PDB entry 7KVZ | X-ray diffraction, 2.35 A resolution | chain A

[Chain A]
Protein: Stimulator of interferon genes protein
From: Homo sapiens
UniProtKB: A0A2R3XZB7 (A0A2R3XZB7_HUMAN); residue numbers follow UniProt; this construct covers 140-379
Sequence (243 residues; each row starts with the number of its first residue):
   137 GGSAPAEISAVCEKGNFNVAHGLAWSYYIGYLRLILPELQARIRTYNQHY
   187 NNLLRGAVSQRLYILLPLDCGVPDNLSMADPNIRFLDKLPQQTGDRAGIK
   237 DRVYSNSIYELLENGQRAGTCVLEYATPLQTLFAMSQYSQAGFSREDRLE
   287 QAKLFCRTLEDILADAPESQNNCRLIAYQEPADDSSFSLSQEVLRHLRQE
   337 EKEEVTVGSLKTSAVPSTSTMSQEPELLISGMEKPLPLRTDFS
Disordered / not traced: 137-151, 318-321, 337-379
Sequence notes: expression tag (137-139)
Residues lining bound ligands: X5D ((2R,5R,7R,8R,10S,12aR,14R,15aS,16R)-7-(2-amino-6-oxo-1,6-dihydro-9H-purin-9-yl)-2,10,16-trihydroxy-14-[(pyrimidin-4-yl)oxy]decahydro-2H,10H-5,8-methano-2lambda~5~,10lambda~5~-cyclopenta[l][1,3,6,9,11,2,10]pentaoxadiphosphacyclotetradecine-2,10-dione): Ser-162, Tyr-163, Gly-166, Tyr-167, Arg-232, Ile-235, Arg-238, Val-239, Tyr-240, Glu-260, Thr-263, Pro-264, Thr-267

[In short]
Ligands of chain A: compound X5D.
Chain A is Stimulator of interferon genes protein (Homo sapiens); the structure, Structure of hSTING in
complex with novel carbocyclic pyrimidine CDN-2, was determined by X-ray diffraction together with 7KVX and
7KW1 from the same study.
